7RDZ - chains A and B of the 8 polymer chains in the assembly; structure by electron microscopy, 3.60 A resolution.

== Chain A ==
Protein: RNA-directed RNA polymerase
Source organism: Severe acute respiratory syndrome coronavirus 2
Notes: EC 2.7.7.48
UniProt: P0DTD1 (R1AB_SARS2); residues 1-932 here correspond to UniProt positions 4393-5324 (UniProt number = residue number + 4392)
Amino-acid sequence (932 residues; numbered 1 to 932; the number before each row is that of its first residue):
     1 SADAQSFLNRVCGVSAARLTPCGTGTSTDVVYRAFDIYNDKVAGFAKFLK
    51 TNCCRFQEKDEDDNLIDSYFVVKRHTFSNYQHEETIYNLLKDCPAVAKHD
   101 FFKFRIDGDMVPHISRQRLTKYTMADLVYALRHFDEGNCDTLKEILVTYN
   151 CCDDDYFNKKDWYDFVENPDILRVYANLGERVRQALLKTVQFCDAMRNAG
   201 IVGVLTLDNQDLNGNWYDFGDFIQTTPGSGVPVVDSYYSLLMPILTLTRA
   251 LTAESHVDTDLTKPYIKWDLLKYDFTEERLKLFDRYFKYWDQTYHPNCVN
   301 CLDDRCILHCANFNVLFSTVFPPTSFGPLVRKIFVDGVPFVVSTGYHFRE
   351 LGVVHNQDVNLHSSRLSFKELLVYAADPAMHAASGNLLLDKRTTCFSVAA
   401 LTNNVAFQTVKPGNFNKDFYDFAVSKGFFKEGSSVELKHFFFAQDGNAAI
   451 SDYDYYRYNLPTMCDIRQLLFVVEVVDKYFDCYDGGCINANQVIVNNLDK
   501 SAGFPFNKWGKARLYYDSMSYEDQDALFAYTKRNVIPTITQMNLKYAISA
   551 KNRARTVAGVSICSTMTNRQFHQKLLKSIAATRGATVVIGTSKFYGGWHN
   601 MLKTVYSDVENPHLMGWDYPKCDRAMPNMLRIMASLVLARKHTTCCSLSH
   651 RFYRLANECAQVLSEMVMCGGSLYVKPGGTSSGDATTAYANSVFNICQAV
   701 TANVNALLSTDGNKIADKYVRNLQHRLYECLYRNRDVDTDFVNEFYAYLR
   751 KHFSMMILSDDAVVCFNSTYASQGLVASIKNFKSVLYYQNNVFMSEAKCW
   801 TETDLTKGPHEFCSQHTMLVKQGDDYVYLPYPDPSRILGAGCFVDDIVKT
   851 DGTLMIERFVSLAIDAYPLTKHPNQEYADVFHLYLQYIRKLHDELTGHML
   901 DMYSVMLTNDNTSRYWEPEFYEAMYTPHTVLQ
Unresolved in the structure: 1-2, 930-932
Ion coordination: Mg2+: Asn-209, Asp-218 (together with ADP); Zn2+ site 1: His-295, Cys-301, Cys-306, Cys-310; Zn2+ site 2: Cys-487, His-642, Cys-645, Cys-646
Ligand contacts: ADP (adenosine-5'-diphosphate): Phe-35, Lys-50, Asn-52, Cys-53, Lys-73, Arg-74, His-75, Asn-79, Arg-116, Asp-208, Asn-209, Tyr-217, Asp-218, Gly-220, Asp-221
UniProt features mapped onto this chain:
  - region: Lys-545 to Arg-555 (Interaction with RMP Remdesivir), Thr-582 to Pro-620 (RdRp Palm N-ter)
  - active site: Ser-759, Asp-760, Asp-761
  - binding site (Mn(2+)): Asn-209, Asp-218
  - binding site (Zn(2+)): His-295, Cys-301, Cys-306, Cys-310, Cys-487, His-642, Cys-645, Cys-646
  - site: Gln-932 (Cleavage)

== Chain B ==
Protein: Non-structural protein 8
Source organism: Severe acute respiratory syndrome coronavirus 2
UniProt: P0DTD1 (R1AB_SARS2); residues 1-198 here correspond to UniProt positions 3943-4140 (UniProt number = residue number + 3942)
Amino-acid sequence (199 residues; row label = number of the first residue in the row; numbering starts at 0):
     0 MAIASEFSSLPSYAAFATAQEAYEQAVANGDSEVVLKKLKKSLNVAKSEF
    50 DRDAAMQRKLEKMADQAMTQMYKQARSEDKRAKVTSAMQTMLFTMLRKLD
   100 NDALNNIINNARDGCVPLNIIPLTTAAKLMVVIPDYNTYKNTCDGTTFTY
   150 ASALWEIQQVVDADSKIVQLSEISMDNSPNLAWPLIVTALRANSAVKLQ
Unresolved in the structure: 0-5, 192-198
Differences from the reference sequence: initiating methionine (0)
UniProt features mapped onto this chain:
  - site: Gln-198 (Cleavage)

== How chain A and chain B interact ==
Contacting residue pairs (88):
  Asp-269(A) with Arg-111(B), salt bridge
  Leu-270(A) with Ile-119(B); Thr-123(B)
  Leu-271(A) with Ile-106(B); Asn-109(B); Val-115(B), hydrophobic; Pro-116(B); Ile-119(B), hydrophobic
  Lys-272(A) with Arg-111(B)
  Tyr-273(A) with Asp-112(B); Cys-114(B); Pro-116(B), hydrophobic
  Pro-323(A) with Asn-118(B)
  Thr-324(A) with Pro-116(B); Asn-118(B); Ile-119(B)
  Phe-326(A) with Asn-118(B), hydrogen bond (backbone-side chain)
  Pro-328(A) with Pro-116(B); Leu-117(B), hydrogen bond (backbone-backbone)
  Leu-329(A) with Cys-114(B), hydrophobic; Val-115(B); Pro-116(B), hydrophobic
  Val-330(A) with Cys-114(B), hydrogen bond (backbone-side chain); Val-115(B), hydrogen bond (backbone-backbone); Leu-117(B), hydrophobic; Ile-120(B), hydrophobic
  Arg-331(A) with Asp-112(B), hydrogen bond (side chain-backbone); Gly-113(B)
  Lys-332(A) with Asn-104(B), hydrogen bond; Ile-107(B)
  Val-338(A) with Leu-95(B), hydrophobic
  Pro-339(A) with Leu-95(B)
  Phe-340(A) with Leu-95(B), hydrophobic
  Thr-344(A) with Cys-114(B)
  Phe-368(A) with Arg-80(B); Thr-84(B)
  Leu-371(A) with Thr-84(B); Met-87(B); Gln-88(B); Leu-91(B), hydrophobic
  Leu-372(A) with Met-87(B)
  Ala-375(A) with Met-87(B), hydrophobic
  Pro-378(A) with Leu-117(B)
  Ala-379(A) with Leu-117(B), hydrophobic
  Met-380(A) with Met-94(B); Leu-95(B), hydrophobic
  His-381(A) with Met-94(B)
  Ala-382(A) with Leu-117(B), hydrophobic; Pro-121(B)
  Ala-383(A) with Leu-98(B); Ile-120(B), hydrophobic
  Ser-384(A) with Met-94(B); Lys-97(B)
  Asn-386(A) with Lys-127(B)
  Leu-387(A) with Ala-125(B); Lys-127(B), hydrogen bond (backbone-backbone); Leu-128(B); Met-129(B), hydrogen bond (backbone-backbone); Trp-154(B), hydrophobic
  Leu-388(A) with Met-129(B)
  Leu-389(A) with Met-129(B), hydrogen bond (backbone-backbone); Val-130(B); Val-131(B), hydrogen bond (backbone-backbone); Tyr-149(B), hydrophobic
  Asp-390(A) with Val-131(B)
  Lys-391(A) with Val-131(B), hydrogen bond (backbone-backbone); Thr-137(B)
  Arg-392(A) with Val-131(B)
  Val-398(A) with Asn-118(B)
  Ala-400(A) with Met-129(B), hydrophobic
  Thr-402(A) with Met-129(B)
  Asn-403(A) with Lys-127(B); Met-129(B)
  Asn-404(A) with Met-129(B)
  Val-405(A) with Ile-185(B), hydrophobic
  Phe-407(A) with Pro-183(B), hydrophobic; Ile-185(B), hydrophobic
  Asn-447(A) with Pro-183(B)
  Pro-505(A) with Met-90(B), hydrophobic
  Trp-509(A) with Met-87(B), hydrophobic; Met-90(B), hydrophobic
  Leu-514(A) with Lys-79(B)
  Asp-517(A) with Lys-72(B), salt bridge; Ser-76(B), hydrogen bond (backbone-side chain)
  Ser-518(A) with Ser-76(B); Arg-80(B), hydrogen bond (backbone-side chain)
  Met-666(A) with Leu-117(B), hydrophobic
  Val-675(A) with Asn-118(B)
Other interface residues (no listed pair), chain A (60 interface residues in all): Ser-325, Gly-327, Asp-336, Val-341, Tyr-374, Gly-385, Phe-396, Lys-508, Tyr-515, Asp-523
Other interface residues (no listed pair), chain B (49 interface residues in all): Val-83, Ala-86, Phe-92, Leu-103, Ala-110, Leu-122, Pro-133, Thr-141, Ala-162

== Summary ==
The interface between chain A and chain B involves 60 residues on one side and 49 on the other, with 13
hydrogen bonds and 2 salt bridges. Among the polar pairs are Asp-269(A)/Arg-111(B), Asp-517(A)/Lys-72(B) and
Phe-326(A)/Asn-118(B). Chain A binds ADP.
Chain A is RNA-directed RNA polymerase and chain B is Non-structural protein 8, both from Severe acute
respiratory syndrome coronavirus 2; the structure, SARS-CoV-2 replication-transcription complex bound to nsp13
helicase - nsp13(2)-RTC - apo class, was determined by electron microscopy (same publication as 7RDX, 7RDY,
7RE0, 7RE1, 7RE2 and 7RE3).
